PDB entry 5Y3R | electron microscopy, 6.60 A resolution (low resolution: residue-level contacts below are approximate; hydrogen-bond / salt-bridge calls are withheld) | chains B and D of the 6 polymer chains in the assembly

== Chain B ==
Molecule: X-ray repair cross-complementing protein 5
Source organism: Homo sapiens
Notes: EC 3.6.4.-
Reference sequence: P13010 (XRCC5_HUMAN); numbering as in UniProt (aligned over 6-541)
Chain sequence (536 residues; row label = number of the first residue in the row):
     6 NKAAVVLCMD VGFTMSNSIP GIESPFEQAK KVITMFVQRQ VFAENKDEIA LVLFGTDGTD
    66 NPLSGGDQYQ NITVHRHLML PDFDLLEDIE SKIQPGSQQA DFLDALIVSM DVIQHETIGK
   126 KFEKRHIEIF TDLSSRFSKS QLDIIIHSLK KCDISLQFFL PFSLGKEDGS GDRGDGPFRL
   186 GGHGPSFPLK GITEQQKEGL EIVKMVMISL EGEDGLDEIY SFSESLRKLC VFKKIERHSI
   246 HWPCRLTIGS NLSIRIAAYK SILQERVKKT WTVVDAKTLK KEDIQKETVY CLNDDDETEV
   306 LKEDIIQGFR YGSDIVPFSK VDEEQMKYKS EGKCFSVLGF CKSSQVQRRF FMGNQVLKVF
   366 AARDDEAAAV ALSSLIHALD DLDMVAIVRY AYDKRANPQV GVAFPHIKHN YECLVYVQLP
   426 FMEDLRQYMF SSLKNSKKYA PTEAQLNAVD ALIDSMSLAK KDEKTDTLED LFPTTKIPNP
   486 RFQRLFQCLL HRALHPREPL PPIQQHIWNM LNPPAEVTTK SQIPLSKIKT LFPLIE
Disordered / not traced: 171-180

== Chain D ==
Molecule: 34-nt DNA strand
Source organism: Homo sapiens
Sequence (34 nucleotides; numbered -15 to 18; the number before each row is that of its first residue; numbers below 1 keep their minus sign (DT-15 is residue -15)):
   -15 TAAAAACTAT TATTATGGTA TTATGGCCTT GGGC

== Chain B / chain D interface ==
Contacting residue pairs (15):
  Val272(B) - DT5(D)
  Lys274(B) - DT5(D)
  Thr275(B) - DT5(D)
  Thr275(B) - DT6(D)
  Tyr397(B) - DG9(D)
  Asp398(B) - DC11(D)
  Lys399(B) - DG9(D)
  Lys399(B) - DG10(D)
  Lys399(B) - DC11(D)
  Arg400(B) - DG9(D)
  Arg400(B) - DG10(D)
  Ala401(B) - DG10(D)
  Arg486(B) - DT3(D)
  Arg486(B) - DA4(D)
  Arg486(B) - DT5(D)
Other interface residues (no listed pair), chain B (11 interface residues in all): Pro248, Trp276
Other interface residues (no listed pair), chain D (9 interface residues in all): DT8, DC12

== In short ==
11 residues of chain B face 9 of chain D across their interface.
Chain B is X-ray repair cross-complementing protein 5 and chain D is a 34-nt DNA strand, both from Homo
sapiens; the structure, Cryo-EM structure of Human DNA-PK Holoenzyme, was determined by electron microscopy.
